8TRA - chains A and C of the 3 polymer chains in the assembly; structure by electron microscopy, 2.41 A resolution.

# Chain A (and C)
Molecule: P2X purinoceptor 7
Notes: chain C of this document is another copy of the same molecule, construct and numbering; everything in this record applies to it too
UniProt: Q64663 (P2RX7_RAT); residues 1-595 here = UniProt positions 1-595
Chain sequence (595 residues; numbered 1 to 595; the number before each row is that of its first residue):
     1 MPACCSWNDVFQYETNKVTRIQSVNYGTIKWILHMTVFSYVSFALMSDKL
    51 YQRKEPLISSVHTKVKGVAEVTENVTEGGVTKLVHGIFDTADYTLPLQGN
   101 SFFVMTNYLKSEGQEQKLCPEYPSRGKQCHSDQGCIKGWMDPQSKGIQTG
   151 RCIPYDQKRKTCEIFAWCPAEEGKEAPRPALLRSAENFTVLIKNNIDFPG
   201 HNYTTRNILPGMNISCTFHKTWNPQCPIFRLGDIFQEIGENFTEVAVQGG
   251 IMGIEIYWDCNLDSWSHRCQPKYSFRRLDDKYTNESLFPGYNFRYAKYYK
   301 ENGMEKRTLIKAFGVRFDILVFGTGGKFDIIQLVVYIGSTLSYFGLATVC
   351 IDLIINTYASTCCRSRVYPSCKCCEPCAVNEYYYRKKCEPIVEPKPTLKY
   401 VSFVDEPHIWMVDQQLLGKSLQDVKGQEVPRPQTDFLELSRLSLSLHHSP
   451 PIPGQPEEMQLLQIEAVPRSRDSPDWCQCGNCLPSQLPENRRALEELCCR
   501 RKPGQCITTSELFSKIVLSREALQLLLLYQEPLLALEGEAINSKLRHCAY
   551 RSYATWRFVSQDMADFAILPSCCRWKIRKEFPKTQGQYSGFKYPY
Not modelled in the structure: 1-5, 75-80, 443-471
Disulfides: Cys119-Cys168, Cys129-Cys152, Cys135-Cys162, Cys216-Cys226, Cys260-Cys269
Covalent attachments: N-acetylglucosamine (NAG) linked to Asn187, Asn241; palmitic acid (PLM) linked to Ser360, Cys362, Cys363, Cys374, Cys377
Metal / ion sites: Na+: Ser342 (shared with 1 residue of chain B; Ser342(C) of chain C); Zn2+ site 1: Cys477, Cys479, Cys482, Cys498; Zn2+ site 2: Cys479, Cys499, Cys506, Cys572
Ligand contacts:
  - GDP (guanosine-5'-diphosphate): Arg546, His547, Tyr550, Ala564, Asp565, Ala567, Ile568, Leu569, Arg574, Arg578, Lys583, Gln587, Tyr588, Ser589, Gly590, Phe591, Lys592
  - KF0 (N-{[2-chloro-3-(trifluoromethyl)phenyl]methyl}-1-methyl-5-oxo-L-prolinamide): Phe88, Ala91, Asp92, Tyr93, Thr94, Leu95, Phe103, Met105, Tyr108, Lys110, Phe293, Tyr295, Lys297, Ile310, Ala312
Swiss-Prot annotation at these positions:
  - region: Ser360 to Cys377 (C-cys anchor)
  - binding site (ATP): Thr189, Arg294, Lys311
  - binding site (Na(+)): Ser342
  - binding site (Zn(2+)): Cys479, Cys499, Cys506, Cys572
  - binding site (GTP): Arg546, His547, Tyr550, Ala567, Lys583, Ser589, Gly590
  - site: Ser342 (Selectivity filter 1)
  - modified residue: Arg125 (ADP-ribosylarginine)
  - lipidation (S-palmitoyl cysteine): Cys4, Cys362, Cys363, Cys374, Cys377
  - glycosylation (N-linked (GlcNAc...) asparagine): Asn74, Asn187, Asn202, Asn213, Asn241, Asn284
  - mutagenesis: Phe88 (F88A: Decreases inhibitory potencies of antagonists), Phe103 (F103A: Decreases inhibitory potencies of antagonists), Arg125 (R125A: Moderately decreases the affinity for BzATP. Does not affect the binding affinity of ATP), Gln143 (Q143A: Reduces the affinity for both ATP and BzATP), Ile214 (I214A: Does not significantly affect the affinity for either ATP or BzATP), Lys297 (K297V: Does not affect the inhibitory potency of the tested antagonists)
Reported in the primary citation:
  - Na+ coordination: Ser342
  - conformationally variable residues (loop rearrangement): Phe88 to Asn100
  - binding site for KF0: Phe88, Asp92, Leu95, Phe103, Met105, Tyr108, Lys110, Phe293, Tyr295, Lys297, Tyr298, Ile310, Ala312
  - mutagenesis - Y298A: abolished expression

# How chain A and chain C interact
Pairs across the interface (175; chain A residue first):
  Asn16(A) - Asn16(C)
  Lys17(A) - Asn16(C)
  Lys17(A) - Lys17(C)  hydrogen bond (backbone-backbone)
  Lys17(A) - Glu389(C)  salt bridge
  Val18(A) - Glu14(C)
  Val18(A) - Thr15(C)
  Val18(A) - Asn16(C)
  Val18(A) - Lys17(C)
  Thr19(A) - Tyr13(C)
  Thr19(A) - Glu14(C)
  Thr19(A) - Thr15(C)  hydrogen bond (backbone-backbone)
  Thr19(A) - Lys17(C)  hydrogen bond
  Arg20(A) - Gln12(C)
  Arg20(A) - Tyr13(C)
  Arg20(A) - Glu14(C)  salt bridge
  Ile21(A) - Gln12(C)
  Ile21(A) - Tyr13(C)  hydrogen bond (backbone-backbone)
  Gln22(A) - Phe11(C)
  Gln22(A) - Gln12(C)  hydrogen bond (backbone-side chain)
  Ser23(A) - Phe11(C)
  Val24(A) - Phe11(C)
  Tyr26(A) - Tyr13(C)  hydrophobic
  Gly27(A) - Gln12(C)
  Thr28(A) - Phe11(C)
  Lys30(A) - Gln12(C)  hydrogen bond (side chain-backbone)
  Lys30(A) - Tyr13(C)
  Trp31(A) - Val10(C)  hydrogen bond (side chain-backbone)
  Tyr40(A) - Ile330(C)
  Tyr40(A) - Val334(C)
  Ser47(A) - Ile331(C)
  Asp48(A) - Ile331(C)
  Leu95(A) - Pro96(C)  hydrophobic
  Gln116(A) - Gly86(C)
  Gln116(A) - Ile87(C)  hydrogen bond (side chain-backbone)
  Met140(A) - Val68(C)
  Met140(A) - Glu70(C)
  Asp141(A) - Val68(C)
  Pro142(A) - Lys66(C)
  Pro142(A) - Gly67(C)
  Pro142(A) - Val68(C)  hydrophobic
  Lys145(A) - Val68(C)
  Lys145(A) - Thr90(C)
  Ile147(A) - Val68(C)  hydrophobic
  Ile147(A) - Glu70(C)
  Ile147(A) - Ile87(C)  hydrophobic
  Phe165(A) - His85(C)
  Phe165(A) - Ile87(C)  hydrophobic
  Trp167(A) - Ile87(C)
  Trp167(A) - Asp89(C)
  Trp167(A) - Asp92(C)  hydrogen bond
  Ile251(A) - His62(C)
  Glu255(A) - Ile58(C)
  Glu255(A) - Asp197(C)
  Arg276(A) - Ile58(C)
  Arg276(A) - Asn195(C)  hydrogen bond
  Arg276(A) - Asp197(C)  salt bridge
  Arg276(A) - Thr204(C)  hydrogen bond
  Leu278(A) - Ser60(C)
  Leu278(A) - Asn195(C)
  Asp280(A) - Arg206(C)  salt bridge
  Ser286(A) - Ile214(C)
  Leu287(A) - Lys193(C)  hydrogen bond (backbone-side chain)
  Leu287(A) - Ile208(C)  hydrophobic
  Phe288(A) - Lys64(C)
  Phe288(A) - Lys66(C)
  Phe288(A) - Leu191(C)  hydrophobic
  Phe288(A) - Lys193(C)  hydrogen bond (backbone-side chain)
  Gly290(A) - His62(C)
  Tyr291(A) - His62(C)
  Tyr291(A) - Gln98(C)
  Asn292(A) - Lys64(C)  hydrogen bond (backbone-side chain)
  Asn292(A) - Gln98(C)  hydrogen bond (backbone-side chain)
  Phe293(A) - Pro96(C)  hydrophobic
  Phe293(A) - Gln98(C)
  Arg294(A) - Asp89(C)  salt bridge
  Arg294(A) - Thr90(C)  hydrogen bond
  Arg294(A) - Ala91(C)
  Ala296(A) - Ala91(C)  hydrophobic
  Tyr298(A) - Ala91(C)  hydrogen bond (side chain-backbone)
  Tyr298(A) - Asp92(C)  hydrogen bond
  Tyr298(A) - Lys297(C)
  Lys300(A) - Glu112(C)  salt bridge
  Glu305(A) - Glu112(C)
  Arg307(A) - Asp89(C)  salt bridge
  Arg307(A) - Ala91(C)
  Arg307(A) - Asp92(C)  salt bridge
  Leu309(A) - Ala91(C)  hydrophobic
  Arg316(A) - Ser60(C)  hydrogen bond
  Arg316(A) - Val61(C)  hydrogen bond (side chain-backbone)
  Arg316(A) - His62(C)
  Arg316(A) - Gln98(C)  hydrogen bond (side chain-backbone)
  Arg316(A) - Gly99(C)
  Asp318(A) - Ser60(C)  hydrogen bond
  Leu320(A) - Ser59(C)
  Phe322(A) - Ile58(C)  hydrophobic
  Phe322(A) - Pro199(C)  hydrophobic
  Tyr336(A) - Val335(C)  hydrophobic
  Ser339(A) - Val335(C)
  Ser339(A) - Gly338(C)
  Ser339(A) - Ser339(C)
  Ser342(A) - Leu341(C)
  Ser342(A) - Ser342(C)  hydrogen bond
  Tyr343(A) - Val334(C)  hydrogen bond (side chain-backbone)
  Tyr343(A) - Ile337(C)
  Tyr343(A) - Gly338(C)  hydrogen bond (side chain-backbone)
  Tyr343(A) - Leu341(C)  hydrophobic
  Thr348(A) - Tyr13(C)  hydrogen bond (backbone-side chain)
  Ile351(A) - Tyr13(C)  hydrophobic
  Asp352(A) - Tyr13(C)  hydrogen bond
  Asp352(A) - Thr15(C)  hydrogen bond
  Tyr384(A) - Arg20(C)  hydrogen bond
  Lys386(A) - Lys17(C)
  Lys387(A) - Thr15(C)  hydrogen bond
  Lys387(A) - Asn16(C)  hydrogen bond (side chain-backbone)
  Lys387(A) - Lys17(C)
  Lys387(A) - Val18(C)  hydrogen bond (backbone-backbone)
  Cys388(A) - Val18(C)
  Cys388(A) - Arg20(C)
  Glu389(A) - Val18(C)  hydrogen bond (backbone-backbone)
  Glu389(A) - Thr19(C)
  Glu389(A) - Arg20(C)
  Glu389(A) - Lys386(C)  salt bridge
  Pro390(A) - Arg20(C)
  Ile391(A) - Thr19(C)
  Ile391(A) - Arg20(C)  hydrogen bond (backbone-backbone)
  Ile391(A) - Ile21(C)
  Ile391(A) - Gln22(C)  hydrogen bond (backbone-backbone)
  Ile391(A) - Tyr382(C)
  Ile391(A) - Tyr383(C)  hydrophobic
  Ile391(A) - Lys386(C)
  Val392(A) - Gln22(C)
  Val392(A) - Tyr382(C)
  Glu393(A) - Gln22(C)
  Glu393(A) - Tyr383(C)
  Pro394(A) - Val379(C)
  Pro394(A) - Tyr382(C)  hydrophobic
  Pro394(A) - Tyr383(C)
  Thr434(A) - Leu437(C)
  Leu437(A) - Tyr529(C)
  Glu438(A) - Glu438(C)
  Leu439(A) - Arg441(C)  hydrogen bond (backbone-side chain)
  Arg441(A) - Arg441(C)  hydrogen bond (backbone-side chain)
  Arg441(A) - Leu526(C)
  Leu442(A) - Arg441(C)  hydrogen bond (backbone-side chain)
  Ile516(A) - Ser440(C)
  Leu525(A) - Leu442(C)
  Leu525(A) - Leu512(C)  hydrophobic
  Leu525(A) - Lys515(C)
  Leu526(A) - Leu439(C)
  Leu526(A) - Arg441(C)
  Leu528(A) - Leu512(C)
  Tyr529(A) - Thr434(C)
  Tyr529(A) - Leu439(C)  hydrophobic
  Tyr529(A) - Leu512(C)
  Tyr529(A) - Thr555(C)
  Tyr529(A) - Trp556(C)  hydrogen bond (backbone-side chain)
  Gln530(A) - Thr434(C)
  Gln530(A) - Leu439(C)
  Pro532(A) - Ser510(C)
  Pro532(A) - Trp556(C)  hydrophobic
  Pro532(A) - Arg557(C)
  Leu533(A) - Val404(C)  hydrophobic
  Leu533(A) - Arg500(C)
  Leu533(A) - Gln505(C)
  Leu533(A) - Cys506(C)
  Arg551(A) - Phe436(C)
  Ser552(A) - Phe436(C)
  Thr555(A) - Phe436(C)
  Thr555(A) - Leu437(C)
  Val559(A) - Leu437(C)  hydrophobic
  Gln561(A) - Phe436(C)
  Asp562(A) - Tyr382(C)  hydrogen bond
  Asp562(A) - Lys386(C)  salt bridge
  Tyr595(A) - Tyr382(C)
  Tyr595(A) - Arg385(C)  hydrogen bond
Interface residues without a listed pair, chain A (104 interface residues in all): Glu14, Ala44, Leu50, Gly146, Ala166, Asp279, Thr283, Asn284, Asn302, Ala347, Ile355, Asn356, Asp435, Ser440, Ala522, Cys548, Tyr593
Interface residues without a listed pair, chain C (91 interface residues in all): Ala69, Tyr295, Tyr299, Glu301, Thr308, Asp329, Asn356, Ala378, Cys388, Ile507, Thr509, Ile516

# Summary
104 residues of chain A and 91 residues of chain C are in contact; the contacts include 41 hydrogen bonds and
10 salt bridges. Polar contacts include Lys17(A)-Glu389(C), Arg20(A)-Glu14(C) and Arg276(A)-Asp197(C). The
paper reports a binding site for KF0 at Phe88(A), Asp92(A) and Leu95(A) among others; Y298A of chain A
abolishes expression.
Chain A and chain C are both P2X purinoceptor 7; the structure, Cryo-EM structure of the rat P2X7 receptor in
complex with the allosteric antagonist GSK1482160, was determined by electron microscopy together with 8TR6,
8TR7, 8TR8, 8TRB and 8TRK from the same study.
